5U8E - chain A; structure by X-ray diffraction, 2.18 A resolution.

# Chain A
Molecule: arginine kinase
Organism: Polybetes pythagoricus
Notes: EC 2.7.3.3
Chain sequence (384 residues; row label = number of the first residue in the row; numbers below 1 keep their minus sign (Met-26 is residue -26)):
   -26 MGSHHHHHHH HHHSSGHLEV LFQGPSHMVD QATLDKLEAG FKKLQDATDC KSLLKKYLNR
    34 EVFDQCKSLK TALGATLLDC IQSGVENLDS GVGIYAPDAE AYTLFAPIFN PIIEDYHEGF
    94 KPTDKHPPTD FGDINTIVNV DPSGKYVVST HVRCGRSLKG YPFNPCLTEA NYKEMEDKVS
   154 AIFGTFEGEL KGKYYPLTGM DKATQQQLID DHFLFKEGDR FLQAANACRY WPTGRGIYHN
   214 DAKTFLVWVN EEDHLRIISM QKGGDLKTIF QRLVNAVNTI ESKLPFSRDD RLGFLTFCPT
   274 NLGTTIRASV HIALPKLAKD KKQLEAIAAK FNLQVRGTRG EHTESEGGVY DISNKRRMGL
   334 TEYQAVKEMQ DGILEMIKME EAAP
Disordered / not traced: -26 to 0, 310-319
Modified / non-standard residues: Cys23 (S-hydroxycysteine; CSO)
What the authors report for this chain:
  - conformationally variable residues (order/disorder transition): Lys292 to Leu297, Gly310 to Gly320

# In short
The paper reports conformational variability at Lys292 and Gly310.
Chain A is arginine kinase (Polybetes pythagoricus); the structure, Crystal Structure of substrate-free
arginine kinase from spider Polybetes pythagoricus, was determined by X-ray diffraction (same publication as
5U92).
